PDB entry 7H2M | X-ray diffraction, 1.71 A resolution | chains A and B

== Chain A ==
Protein: Serine protease subunit NS2B
Source organism: Zika virus
Reference sequence: Q32ZE1 (POLG_ZIKV); residues 46-89 here correspond to UniProt positions 1414-1457 (UniProt number = residue number + 1368)
Sequence (46 residues; row label = number of the first residue in the row):
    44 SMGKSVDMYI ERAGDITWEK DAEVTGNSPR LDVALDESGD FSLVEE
Disordered / not traced: 44-49, 89
Construct notes: expression tag (44-45)

== Chain B ==
Protein: Serine protease NS3
Source organism: Zika virus
Notes: EC 3.4.21.91, 3.6.1.15, 3.6.4.13
Reference sequence: Q32ZE1 (POLG_ZIKV); residues 11-177 here correspond to UniProt positions 1509-1675 (UniProt number = residue number + 1498)
Sequence (168 residues; numbered 10 to 177; the number before each row is that of its first residue):
    10 MKEVKKGETT DGVYRVMTRR LLGSTQVGVG VMQEGVFHTM WHVTKGAALR SGEGRLDPYW
    70 GDVKQDLVSY CGPWKLDAAW DGLSEVQLLA VPPGERAKNI QTLPGIFKTK DGDIGAVALD
   130 YPAGTSGSPI LDKCGRVIGL YGNGVVIKNG SYVSAITQGK REEETPVE
Disordered / not traced: 10-15, 170-177
Construct notes: initiating methionine (10); conflict Lys-107 (Arg1605 in Q32ZE1)
Small-molecule neighbours: (3-fluorophenyl)(piperazin-1-yl)methanone (A1AJ8): Tyr-68, Trp-69, Ser-78, Pro-82, Trp-83, Gly-168, Lys-169
Swiss-Prot annotation at these positions:
  - active site (Charge relay system): His-51, Asp-75, Ser-135

== How chain A and chain B interact ==
Contacting residue pairs (94; chain A residue first):
  Asp-50(A) / Arg-59(B)  salt bridge
  Met-51(A) / Met-26(B)
  Met-51(A) / Val-36(B)  hydrophobic
  Met-51(A) / Val-52(B)
  Met-51(A) / Thr-53(B)
  Met-51(A) / Leu-58(B)
  Met-51(A) / Arg-59(B)  hydrogen bond (backbone-backbone)
  Tyr-52(A) / Arg-24(B)
  Tyr-52(A) / Val-25(B)
  Tyr-52(A) / Met-26(B)  hydrogen bond (backbone-backbone)
  Tyr-52(A) / Arg-28(B)  hydrogen bond
  Tyr-52(A) / Ser-33(B)  hydrogen bond
  Tyr-52(A) / Arg-59(B)
  Ile-53(A) / Tyr-23(B)  hydrophobic
  Ile-53(A) / Arg-24(B)
  Ile-53(A) / Met-41(B)  hydrophobic
  Ile-53(A) / Phe-46(B)  hydrophobic
  Ile-53(A) / Arg-59(B)  hydrogen bond (backbone-backbone)
  Ile-53(A) / Ser-60(B)
  Glu-54(A) / Tyr-23(B)
  Glu-54(A) / Arg-24(B)  hydrogen bond (backbone-backbone)
  Arg-55(A) / Glu-17(B)
  Arg-55(A) / Thr-19(B)
  Arg-55(A) / Asp-20(B)  hydrogen bond (side chain-backbone)
  Arg-55(A) / Val-22(B)
  Arg-55(A) / Tyr-23(B)
  Ala-56(A) / Val-22(B)  hydrogen bond (backbone-backbone)
  Ala-56(A) / Arg-24(B)
  Ala-56(A) / Val-100(B)  hydrophobic
  Ala-56(A) / Ala-106(B)
  Gly-57(A) / Gly-21(B)
  Gly-57(A) / Val-22(B)  hydrogen bond (backbone-backbone)
  Asp-58(A) / Leu-98(B)
  Ile-59(A) / Gly-21(B)
  Ile-59(A) / Val-22(B)
  Ile-59(A) / Val-40(B)  hydrophobic
  Ile-59(A) / Leu-98(B)  hydrophobic
  Ile-59(A) / Leu-140(B)  hydrophobic
  Ile-59(A) / Gly-144(B)
  Ile-59(A) / Val-146(B)  hydrophobic
  Thr-60(A) / Asn-108(B)  hydrogen bond (backbone-side chain)
  Thr-60(A) / Leu-140(B)
  Trp-61(A) / Glu-94(B)
  Trp-61(A) / Val-95(B)
  Trp-61(A) / Gln-96(B)
  Trp-61(A) / Gln-110(B)
  Trp-61(A) / Leu-140(B)
  Trp-61(A) / Asp-141(B)
  Trp-61(A) / Lys-142(B)
  Glu-62(A) / Gln-96(B)  hydrogen bond (backbone-side chain)
  Glu-62(A) / Asn-108(B)
  Ala-65(A) / Gln-96(B)
  Ala-65(A) / Asn-108(B)
  Glu-66(A) / Ile-109(B)
  Glu-66(A) / Gln-110(B)  hydrogen bond (backbone-backbone)
  Val-67(A) / Glu-94(B)
  Val-67(A) / Gln-110(B)
  Thr-68(A) / Ile-109(B)
  Thr-68(A) / Gln-110(B)  hydrogen bond (backbone-backbone)
  Thr-68(A) / Thr-111(B)  hydrogen bond (backbone-side chain)
  Thr-68(A) / Leu-128(B)
  Gly-69(A) / Thr-111(B)  hydrogen bond (backbone-side chain)
  Gly-69(A) / Ala-127(B)
  Asn-70(A) / Leu-112(B)
  Asn-70(A) / Ala-127(B)
  Ser-71(A) / Leu-112(B)  hydrogen bond (side chain-backbone)
  Ser-71(A) / Pro-113(B)
  Ser-71(A) / Gly-114(B)
  Pro-72(A) / Gly-114(B)
  Pro-72(A) / Ile-115(B)  hydrogen bond (backbone-backbone)
  Pro-72(A) / Ala-127(B)
  Arg-73(A) / Ile-115(B)
  Arg-73(A) / Lys-117(B)
  Leu-74(A) / Ile-115(B)  hydrogen bond (backbone-backbone)
  Leu-74(A) / Phe-116(B)
  Leu-74(A) / Lys-117(B)  hydrogen bond (backbone-backbone)
  Leu-74(A) / Ile-156(B)  hydrophobic
  Asp-75(A) / Lys-117(B)
  Val-76(A) / Phe-116(B)  hydrophobic
  Val-76(A) / Lys-117(B)  hydrogen bond (backbone-backbone)
  Val-76(A) / Thr-118(B)
  Leu-78(A) / Lys-73(B)
  Asp-79(A) / Lys-73(B)
  Ser-81(A) / Val-72(B)
  Gly-82(A) / Val-72(B)
  Gly-82(A) / Lys-73(B)
  Gly-82(A) / Asn-152(B)  hydrogen bond (backbone-side chain)
  Phe-84(A) / Asn-152(B)
  Phe-84(A) / Gly-153(B)
  Phe-84(A) / Val-154(B)
  Phe-84(A) / Ala-164(B)  hydrophobic
  Ser-85(A) / Val-154(B)
  Leu-86(A) / Val-154(B)  hydrophobic
  Leu-86(A) / Val-155(B)
Other interface residues (no listed pair), chain A (33 interface residues in all): Glu-80
Other interface residues (no listed pair), chain B (58 interface residues in all): Thr-27, Ala-57, Leu-65, Ile-123, Pro-138, Val-162

== Summary ==
The interface between chain A and chain B involves 33 residues on one side and 58 on the other, with 21
hydrogen bonds and 1 salt bridge. Polar contacts include Asp-50(A)/Arg-59(B), Tyr-52(A)/Arg-28(B) and
Tyr-52(A)/Ser-33(B). Chain B binds (3-fluorophenyl)(piperazin-1-yl)methanone.
Chain A is Serine protease subunit NS2B and chain B is Serine protease NS3, both from Zika virus; the
structure, PanDDA analysis group deposition -- Crystal Structure of ZIKV NS2B-NS3 protease in complex with
Z228586974, was determined by X-ray diffraction.
